6ZP5 - chains B and C of the 3 polymer chains in the assembly; structure by electron microscopy, 3.10 A resolution.

== Chain B ==
Protein: Spike glycoprotein
Organism: Severe acute respiratory syndrome coronavirus 2
UniProt: P0DTC2 (SPIKE_SARS2); the construct lacks a stretch of the UniProt sequence, so the offset changes along the chain: -25 to 40 = UniProt 1-66; 41-90 = UniProt 82-131; 91-95 = UniProt 156-160; 96-104 = UniProt 164-172; 9 more segments
Chain sequence (1288 residues; row label = number of the first residue in the row; a row labelled like 40A-40O holds insertion residues (40A, then the next letters in order); numbers below 1 keep their minus sign (Met-25 is residue -25)):
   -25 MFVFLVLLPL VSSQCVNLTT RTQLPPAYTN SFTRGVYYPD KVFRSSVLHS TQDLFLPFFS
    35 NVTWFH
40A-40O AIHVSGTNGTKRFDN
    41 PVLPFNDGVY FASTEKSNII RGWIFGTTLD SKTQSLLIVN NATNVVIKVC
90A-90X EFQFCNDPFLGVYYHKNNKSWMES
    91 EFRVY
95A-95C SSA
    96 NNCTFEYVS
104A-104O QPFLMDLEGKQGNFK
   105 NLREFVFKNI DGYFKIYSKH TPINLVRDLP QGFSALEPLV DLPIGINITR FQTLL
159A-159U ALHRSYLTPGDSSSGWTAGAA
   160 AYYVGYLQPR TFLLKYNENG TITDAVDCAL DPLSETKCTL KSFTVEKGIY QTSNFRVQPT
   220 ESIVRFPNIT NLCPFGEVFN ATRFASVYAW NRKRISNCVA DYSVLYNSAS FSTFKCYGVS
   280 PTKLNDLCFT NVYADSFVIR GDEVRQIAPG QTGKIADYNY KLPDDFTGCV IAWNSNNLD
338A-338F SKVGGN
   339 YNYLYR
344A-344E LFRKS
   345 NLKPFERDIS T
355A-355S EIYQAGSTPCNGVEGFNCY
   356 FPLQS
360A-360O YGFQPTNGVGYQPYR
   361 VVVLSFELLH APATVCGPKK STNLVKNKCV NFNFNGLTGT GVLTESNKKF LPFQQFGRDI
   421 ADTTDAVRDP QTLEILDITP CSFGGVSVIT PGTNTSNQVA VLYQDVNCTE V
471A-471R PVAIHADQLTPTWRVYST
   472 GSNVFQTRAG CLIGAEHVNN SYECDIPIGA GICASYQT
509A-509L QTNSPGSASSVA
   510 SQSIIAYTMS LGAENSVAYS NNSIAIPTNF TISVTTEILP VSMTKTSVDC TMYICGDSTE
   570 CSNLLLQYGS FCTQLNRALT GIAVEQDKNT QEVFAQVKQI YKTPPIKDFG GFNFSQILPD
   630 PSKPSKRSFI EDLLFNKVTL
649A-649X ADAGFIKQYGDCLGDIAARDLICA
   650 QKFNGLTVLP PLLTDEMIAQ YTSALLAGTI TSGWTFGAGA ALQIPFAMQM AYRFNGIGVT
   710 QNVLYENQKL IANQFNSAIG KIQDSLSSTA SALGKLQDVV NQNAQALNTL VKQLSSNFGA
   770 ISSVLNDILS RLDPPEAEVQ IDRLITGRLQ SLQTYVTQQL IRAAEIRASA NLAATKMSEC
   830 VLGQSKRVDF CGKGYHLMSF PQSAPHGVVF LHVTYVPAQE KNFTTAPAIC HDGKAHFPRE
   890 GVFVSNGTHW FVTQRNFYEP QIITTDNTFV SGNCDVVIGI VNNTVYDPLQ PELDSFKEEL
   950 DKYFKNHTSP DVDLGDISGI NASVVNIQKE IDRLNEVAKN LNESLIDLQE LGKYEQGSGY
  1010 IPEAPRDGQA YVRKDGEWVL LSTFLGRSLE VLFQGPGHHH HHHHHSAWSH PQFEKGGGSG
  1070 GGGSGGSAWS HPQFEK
Not modelled in the structure: -25 to 0, 40A-40O, 90A-90X, 95A-95C, 104A-104O, 159A-159U, 338A-338F, 344A-344E, 355A-355S, 360A-360O, 471A-471R, 509A-509L, 649A-649X, 944-1085
Cystine bridges: Cys187-Cys197, Cys232-Cys257, Cys275-Cys328, Cys287-Cys376, Cys389-Cys441, Cys468-Cys482, Cys495-Cys504, Cys559-Cys581, Cys564-Cys570, Cys829-Cys840, Cys879-Cys923
Covalent attachments: N-acetylglucosamine (NAG) linked to Asn35, Asn81, Asn227, Asn454, Asn467, Asn530, Asn538, Asn931
Differences from the reference sequence: engineered mutation Gly509F (Arg682 in P0DTC2), Ser509G (Arg683 in P0DTC2), Ser509I (Arg685 in P0DTC2), Pro783 (Lys986 in P0DTC2), Pro784 (Val987 in P0DTC2); expression tag (1006-1085)
Ligand contacts: N-acetylglucosamine (NAG; 2-acetamido-2-deoxy-beta-D-glucopyranose): Gly235, Asn239, Ser269
Swiss-Prot annotation at these positions:
  - region: Asn176 to Cys197 (Putative superantigen), Arg299 to Asp301 (Integrin-binding motif), Asn338F, Tyr339 to Arg344, Leu344A, Phe344B (Immunodominant HLA epitope recognized by the CD8+), Pro509E, Ala509H (Putative superantigen), Ser637 to Tyr649I (Fusion peptide 1), Lys649G to Phe652 (Fusion peptide 2), Asp960 to Glu999 (Heptad repeat 2)
  - site: Arg636, Ser637 (Cleavage)
  - glycosylation: Asn-9 (N-linked (GlcNAc...) (complex) asparagine), Asn35 (N-linked (GlcNAc...) (hybrid) asparagine), Asn40H (N-linked (GlcNAc...) (complex) asparagine), Asn81 (N-linked (GlcNAc...) (hybrid) asparagine), Asn90R (N-linked (GlcNAc...) (complex) asparagine), Asn97 (N-linked (GlcNAc...) (complex) asparagine), Asn151 (N-linked (GlcNAc...) (high mannose) asparagine), Asn178 (N-linked (GlcNAc...) (complex) asparagine), Thr219 (O-linked (GalNAc) threonine), Ser221 (O-linked (HexNAc...) serine), Asn227 (N-linked (GlcNAc...) (complex) asparagine), Asn239 (N-linked (GlcNAc...) (complex) asparagine), Asn454 (N-linked (GlcNAc...) (hybrid) asparagine), Asn467 (N-linked (GlcNAc...) (complex) asparagine), Asn490 (N-linked (GlcNAc...) (complex) asparagine), Thr509 (O-linked (GlcNAc...) threonine), Thr509B (O-linked (GlcNAc...) threonine), Asn530 (N-linked (GlcNAc...) (high mannose) asparagine), Asn538 (N-linked (GlcNAc...) (hybrid) asparagine), Asn622 (N-linked (GlcNAc...) (hybrid) asparagine) and 6 more in UniProt

== Chain C ==
Protein: Spike glycoprotein
Organism: Severe acute respiratory syndrome coronavirus 2
UniProt: P0DTC2 (SPIKE_SARS2); residues -25 to 1182 here correspond to UniProt positions 1-1208 (UniProt number = residue number + 26)
Chain sequence (1288 residues; numbered -25 to 1262; the number before each row is that of its first residue; numbers below 1 keep their minus sign (Met-25 is residue -25)):
   -25 MFVFLVLLPL VSSQCVNLTT RTQLPPAYTN SFTRGVYYPD KVFRSSVLHS TQDLFLPFFS
    35 NVTWFHAIHV SGTNGTKRFD NPVLPFNDGV YFASTEKSNI IRGWIFGTTL DSKTQSLLIV
    95 NNATNVVIKV CEFQFCNDPF LGVYYHKNNK SWMESEFRVY SSANNCTFEY VSQPFLMDLE
   155 GKQGNFKNLR EFVFKNIDGY FKIYSKHTPI NLVRDLPQGF SALEPLVDLP IGINITRFQT
   215 LLALHRSYLT PGDSSSGWTA GAAAYYVGYL QPRTFLLKYN ENGTITDAVD CALDPLSETK
   275 CTLKSFTVEK GIYQTSNFRV QPTESIVRFP NITNLCPFGE VFNATRFASV YAWNRKRISN
   335 CVADYSVLYN SASFSTFKCY GVSPTKLNDL CFTNVYADSF VIRGDEVRQI APGQTGKIAD
   395 YNYKLPDDFT GCVIAWNSNN LDSKVGGNYN YLYRLFRKSN LKPFERDIST EIYQAGSTPC
   455 NGVEGFNCYF PLQSYGFQPT NGVGYQPYRV VVLSFELLHA PATVCGPKKS TNLVKNKCVN
   515 FNFNGLTGTG VLTESNKKFL PFQQFGRDIA DTTDAVRDPQ TLEILDITPC SFGGVSVITP
   575 GTNTSNQVAV LYQDVNCTEV PVAIHADQLT PTWRVYSTGS NVFQTRAGCL IGAEHVNNSY
   635 ECDIPIGAGI CASYQTQTNS PGSASSVASQ SIIAYTMSLG AENSVAYSNN SIAIPTNFTI
   695 SVTTEILPVS MTKTSVDCTM YICGDSTECS NLLLQYGSFC TQLNRALTGI AVEQDKNTQE
   755 VFAQVKQIYK TPPIKDFGGF NFSQILPDPS KPSKRSFIED LLFNKVTLAD AGFIKQYGDC
   815 LGDIAARDLI CAQKFNGLTV LPPLLTDEMI AQYTSALLAG TITSGWTFGA GAALQIPFAM
   875 QMAYRFNGIG VTQNVLYENQ KLIANQFNSA IGKIQDSLSS TASALGKLQD VVNQNAQALN
   935 TLVKQLSSNF GAISSVLNDI LSRLDPPEAE VQIDRLITGR LQSLQTYVTQ QLIRAAEIRA
   995 SANLAATKMS ECVLGQSKRV DFCGKGYHLM SFPQSAPHGV VFLHVTYVPA QEKNFTTAPA
  1055 ICHDGKAHFP REGVFVSNGT HWFVTQRNFY EPQIITTDNT FVSGNCDVVI GIVNNTVYDP
  1115 LQPELDSFKE ELDKYFKNHT SPDVDLGDIS GINASVVNIQ KEIDRLNEVA KNLNESLIDL
  1175 QELGKYEQGS GYIPEAPRDG QAYVRKDGEW VLLSTFLGRS LEVLFQGPGH HHHHHHHSAW
  1235 SHPQFEKGGG SGGGGSGGSA WSHPQFEK
Not modelled in the structure: -25 to 0, 41-55, 106-130, 136-138, 148-162, 216-236, 418-433, 445-483, 595-614, 651-662, 803-827, 1122-1262
Cystine bridges: Cys265-Cys275, Cys310-Cys335, Cys353-Cys406, Cys365-Cys499, Cys512-Cys564, Cys591-Cys623, Cys636-Cys645, Cys712-Cys734, Cys717-Cys723, Cys1006-Cys1017, Cys1056-Cys1100
Covalent attachments: N-acetylglucosamine (NAG) linked to Asn256, Asn305, Asn691
Differences from the reference sequence: engineered mutation Gly656 (Arg682 in P0DTC2), Ser657 (Arg683 in P0DTC2), Ser659 (Arg685 in P0DTC2), Pro960 (Lys986 in P0DTC2), Pro961 (Val987 in P0DTC2); expression tag (1183-1262)
Swiss-Prot annotation at these positions:
  - region: Asn254 to Cys275 (Putative superantigen), Arg377 to Asp379 (Integrin-binding motif), Asn422 to Phe430 (Immunodominant HLA epitope recognized by the CD8+), Pro655, Ala658 (Putative superantigen), Ser790 to Tyr811 (Fusion peptide 1), Lys809 to Phe829 (Fusion peptide 2), Asp1137 to Glu1176 (Heptad repeat 2)
  - site: Arg789, Ser790 (Cleavage)
  - glycosylation: Asn-9 (N-linked (GlcNAc...) (complex) asparagine), Asn35 (N-linked (GlcNAc...) (hybrid) asparagine), Asn48 (N-linked (GlcNAc...) (complex) asparagine), Asn96 (N-linked (GlcNAc...) (hybrid) asparagine), Asn123 (N-linked (GlcNAc...) (complex) asparagine), Asn139 (N-linked (GlcNAc...) (complex) asparagine), Asn208 (N-linked (GlcNAc...) (high mannose) asparagine), Asn256 (N-linked (GlcNAc...) (complex) asparagine), Thr297 (O-linked (GalNAc) threonine), Ser299 (O-linked (HexNAc...) serine), Asn305 (N-linked (GlcNAc...) (complex) asparagine), Asn317 (N-linked (GlcNAc...) (complex) asparagine), Asn577 (N-linked (GlcNAc...) (hybrid) asparagine), Asn590 (N-linked (GlcNAc...) (complex) asparagine), Asn631 (N-linked (GlcNAc...) (complex) asparagine), Thr650 (O-linked (GlcNAc...) threonine), Thr652 (O-linked (GlcNAc...) threonine), Asn683 (N-linked (GlcNAc...) (high mannose) asparagine), Asn691 (N-linked (GlcNAc...) (hybrid) asparagine), Asn775 (N-linked (GlcNAc...) (hybrid) asparagine) and 6 more in UniProt

== How chain B and chain C interact ==
Residue-residue contacts (152):
  Tyr12(B) with Phe536(C), hydrophobic
  Lys15(B) with His493(C); Ala494(C); Phe536(C); Gln537(C); Gln538(C), hydrogen bond (backbone-backbone)
  Val16(B) with Gln537(C); Gly540(C); Arg541(C)
  Phe17(B) with Lys531(C); Lys532(C); Phe533(C), hydrophobic; Gln537(C); Gly540(C); Arg541(C)
  Arg18(B) with Arg541(C)
  Tyr117(B) with Asn368(C); Tyr370(C), hydrogen bond
  Glu141(B) with Phe536(C)
  Pro142(B) with Phe536(C)
  Asp145(B) with His493(C)
  Pro147(B) with Arg331(C); Tyr370(C)
  Asn178(B) with Lys532(C)
  Tyr265(B) with Thr389(C)
  Gly309(B) with Pro961(C)
  Asp323(B) with Pro961(C)
  Asp558(B) with Asn291(C), hydrogen bond; Arg293(C), salt bridge
  Met561(B) with Arg293(C), hydrogen bond
  Asp566(B) with Thr523(C), hydrogen bond
  Gln576(B) with Ser942(C); Asn943(C), hydrogen bond (backbone-backbone); Phe944(C), hydrogen bond (backbone-backbone); Gly945(C)
  Tyr577(B) with Gln939(C); Ser942(C); Phe944(C); Arg969(C)
  Gly578(B) with Gln939(C)
  Ser579(B) with Thr935(C), hydrogen bond; Gln939(C)
  Phe580(B) with Gln939(C); Phe944(C), hydrophobic
  Gln583(B) with Thr935(C), hydrogen bond; Gln939(C); Thr980(C)
  Arg586(B) with Gln931(C)
  Gln605(B) with Asp1015(C)
  Gln608(B) with Ala675(C); Asn677(C), hydrogen bond
  Ile609(B) with Leu673(C), hydrophobic; Ala675(C), hydrogen bond (backbone-backbone); Glu676(C); Asn677(C), hydrogen bond (backbone-backbone)
  Tyr610(B) with Asn677(C); Val679(C), hydrophobic
  Lys611(B) with Glu676(C); Asn677(C); Ser678(C)
  Pro613(B) with Tyr681(C), hydrophobic
  Asp617(B) with Tyr681(C), hydrogen bond (backbone-side chain); Asn683(C), hydrogen bond
  Phe618(B) with Tyr681(C), hydrophobic
  Lys651(B) with Ile543(C)
  Phe652(B) with Phe566(C)
  Gly654(B) with Phe566(C)
  Pro660(B) with Ala642(C), hydrogen bond (backbone-backbone)
  Leu661(B) with Pro639(C), hydrophobic; Ala642(C); Gly643(C), hydrogen bond (backbone-backbone); Cys645(C), hydrophobic
  Leu662(B) with Met671(C), hydrophobic
  Thr663(B) with Ala642(C); Gly643(C)
  Met666(B) with Gly643(C); Met671(C); Leu673(C), hydrophobic
  Gln669(B) with Leu673(C)
  Tyr670(B) with Leu673(C)
  Thr680(B) with Val679(C); Tyr681(C)
  Trp683(B) with Tyr1021(C)
  Gly686(B) with Lys1019(C), hydrogen bond (backbone-side chain)
  Ala687(B) with Gly1020(C); Tyr1021(C); Val1042(C)
  Ala689(B) with Glu1046(C)
  Ala690(B) with Val679(C), hydrophobic
  Leu691(B) with Ala687(C); Pro689(C); Glu1046(C)
  Gln692(B) with Ala680(C); Ser685(C); Ile686(C); Ala687(C), hydrogen bond (backbone-backbone); Asn1048(C)
  Ile693(B) with Tyr681(C)
  Pro694(B) with Tyr681(C), hydrophobic; Ser682(C); Asn683(C); Ser685(C)
  Phe695(B) with Tyr681(C), hydrogen bond (backbone-side chain)
  Met697(B) with Thr1051(C), hydrogen bond; Val1068(C), hydrophobic
  Tyr701(B) with Val1068(C); Arg1081(C)
  Asn704(B) with Arg1081(C)
  Thr709(B) with Phe1095(C)
  Gln710(B) with Pro1064(C), hydrogen bond (side chain-backbone)
  Asn711(B) with Phe1063(C); Ser1097(C), hydrogen bond
  Tyr714(B) with Pro1053(C), hydrophobic; Phe1063(C), hydrophobic; Val1103(C), hydrophobic
  Glu715(B) with Ser1097(C); Val1102(C)
  Gln717(B) with Ile1104(C)
  Asn757(B) with Ile543(C)
  Val760(B) with Ala544(C), hydrophobic
  Lys761(B) with Ile543(C)
  Ser764(B) with Asp545(C)
  Ser772(B) with Asp545(C), hydrogen bond
  Asn775(B) with Thr521(C), hydrogen bond (side chain-backbone)
  Asp776(B) with Leu491(C)
  Leu778(B) with Lys360(C)
  Ser779(B) with Lys360(C), hydrogen bond (backbone-side chain); Leu364(C)
  Arg780(B) with Gly355(C), hydrogen bond (side chain-backbone); Val356(C); Ser357(C), hydrogen bond (backbone-backbone); Leu364(C); Phe403(C); Leu491(C)
  Leu781(B) with Gly355(C); Ser357(C); Lys360(C)
  Asp782(B) with Ser357(C), hydrogen bond
  Asp791(B) with Arg969(C), salt bridge
  Gln802(B) with Gln976(C), hydrogen bond; Thr980(C)
  Leu809(B) with Gln984(C)
  Arg816(B) with Glu991(C)
  Ser827(B) with Val1014(C); Asp1015(C), hydrogen bond
  Glu828(B) with Arg1013(C), salt bridge; Val1014(C)
  Gly832(B) with Val1014(C)
  Arg836(B) with Arg1013(C)
  Glu908(B) with Ser1097(C)
  Leu938(B) with Leu1115(C), hydrophobic
  Glu941(B) with Leu1119(C)
Other interface residues (no listed pair), chain B (103 interface residues in all): Asp14, Ser19, Gly179, Ser556, Lys607, Asn653, Thr656, Leu658, Pro659, Thr684, Phe685, Leu763, Ile770, Val773, Ile810, Thr824, Leu831, Gln910
Other interface residues (no listed pair), chain C (104 interface residues in all): Gln288, Pro495, Leu534, Phe539, Asp542, Pro563, Gln587, Asp588, Ala621, Gly641, Ile644, Thr670, Gly674, Asn684, Pro960, Ser977, Ile987, Phe1016, Ala1052, Val1096, Gly1098

== In short ==
The interface between chain B and chain C involves 103 residues on one side and 104 on the other; the contacts
include 30 hydrogen bonds and 3 salt bridges. Polar contacts include Asp558(B)-Arg293(C), Asp791(B)-Arg969(C)
and Glu828(B)-Arg1013(C). Bound to chain B: N-acetylglucosamine.
Both chains are Spike glycoprotein (Severe acute respiratory syndrome coronavirus 2). Entry 6ZP5 (SARS-CoV-2
spike in prefusion state (flexibility analysis, 1-up closed conformation)) was determined by electron
microscopy (same publication as 6ZOW and 6ZP7).
